4LH5 - chain A; structure by X-ray diffraction, 2.19 A resolution.

== Chain A ==
Molecule: Integrase
From: Human immunodeficiency virus 1
Reference sequence: Q9WJM2 (Q9WJM2_9HIV1); residues 50-212 here = UniProt positions 50-212
Chain sequence (182 residues; numbered 31 to 212; the number before each row is that of its first residue):
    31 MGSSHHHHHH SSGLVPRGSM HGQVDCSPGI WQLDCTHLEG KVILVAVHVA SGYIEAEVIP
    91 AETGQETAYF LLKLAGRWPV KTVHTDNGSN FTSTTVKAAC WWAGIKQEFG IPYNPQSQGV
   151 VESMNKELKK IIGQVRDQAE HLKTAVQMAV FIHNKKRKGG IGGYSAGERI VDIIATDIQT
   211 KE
Disordered / not traced: 31-56, 138-153, 189-193, 209-212
Sequence notes: expression tag (31-49); variant Val113 (Ile in Q9WJM2); engineered mutation Lys185 (Phe in Q9WJM2)
Modified residues: Cys65 (s-(dimethylarsenic)cysteine; CAS); Cys130 (s-(dimethylarsenic)cysteine; CAS)
Small-molecule neighbours: LF0 ((2S)-tert-butoxy[4-(3,4-dihydro-2H-chromen-6-yl)-2-methylquinolin-3-yl]ethanoic acid): Gln95, Ala98, Tyr99, Leu102, Thr124, Thr125, Ala128, Ala129, Trp132, Gln168, Ala169, Glu170, His171, Lys173, Thr174, Met178
From the paper describing this entry:
  - binding site for LF0: Glu170, His171, Thr174
  - conformationally variable residues (helix shift, loop rearrangement, side-chain flip): Ile89, Pro90, Ala91, Glu92 to Ala98, Thr115 to Thr122, Ser123 to Gly134, Glu170
  - mutagenesis - T174I: abolished binding to LF0
  - mutagenesis - F185K: increased stability (citing earlier work)

== Summary ==
Chain A binds compound LF0. From the paper: a binding site for LF0 at Glu170, His171 and Thr174; T174I
abolishes binding to LF0.
Chain A is Integrase (Human immunodeficiency virus 1); the structure, Dual inhibition of HIV-1 replication by
Integrase-LEDGF allosteric inhibitors is predominant at post-integration stage during virus ..., was
determined by X-ray diffraction, deposited together with 4LH4.
